7TEO - chains S and T of the 30 polymer chains in the assembly; structure by electron microscopy, 2.97 A resolution.

Chain S:
Name: Proteasome subunit alpha type-5
Organism: Saccharomyces cerevisiae S288C
Notes: EC 3.4.25.1
Reference sequence: P32379 (PSA5_YEAST); numbering as in UniProt (aligned over 1-260)
Chain sequence (260 residues; each row starts with the number of its first residue):
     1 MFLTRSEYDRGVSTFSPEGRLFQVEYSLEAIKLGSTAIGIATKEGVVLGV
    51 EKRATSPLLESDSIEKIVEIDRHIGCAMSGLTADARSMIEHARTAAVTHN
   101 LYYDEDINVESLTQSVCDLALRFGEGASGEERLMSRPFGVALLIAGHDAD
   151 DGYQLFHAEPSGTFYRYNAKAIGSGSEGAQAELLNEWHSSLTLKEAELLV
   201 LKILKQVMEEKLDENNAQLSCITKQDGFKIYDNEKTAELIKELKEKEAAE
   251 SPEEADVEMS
Unresolved in the structure: 1-12, 23-31, 120-139, 249-260

Chain T:
Name: Proteasome subunit alpha type-6
Organism: Saccharomyces cerevisiae S288C
Notes: EC 3.4.25.1
Reference sequence: P40302 (PSA6_YEAST); numbering as in UniProt (aligned over 1-234)
Chain sequence (234 residues; numbered 1 to 234; the number before each row is that of its first residue):
     1 MFRNNYDGDTVTFSPTGRLFQVEYALEAIKQGSVTVGLRSNTHAVLVALK
    51 RNADELSSYQKKIIKCDEHMGLSLAGLAPDARVLSNYLRQQCNYSSLVFN
   101 RKLAVERAGHLLCDKAQKNTQSYGGRPYGVGLLIIGYDKSGAHLLEFQPS
   151 GNVTELYGTAIGARSQGAKTYLERTLDTFIKIDGNPDELIKAGVEAISQS
   201 LRDESLTVDNLSIAIVGKDTPFTIYDGEAVAKYI
Unresolved in the structure: 1-3

How chain S and chain T interact:
Pairs across the interface (35; chain S residue first):
  T14(S) with G8(T); Q21(T)
  F15(S) with Q21(T), hydrogen bond (backbone-side chain); Y24(T), hydrophobic; L77(T), hydrophobic; R126(T); P127(T); G129(T)
  S16(S) with Y24(T)
  P17(S) with Y24(T), hydrophobic; E27(T)
  E18(S) with Q31(T), hydrogen bond (backbone-side chain)
  G19(S) with Y24(T); A28(T)
  L21(S) with L77(T), hydrophobic
  Q114(S) with R82(T)
  E159(S) with A53(T)
  S161(S) with P79(T)
  T163(S) with A78(T); P79(T)
  F164(S) with Q60(T), hydrogen bond (backbone-side chain)
  Y165(S) with R51(T); A53(T); S58(T); Q60(T)
  R166(S) with S57(T); S58(T), hydrogen bond (backbone-backbone)
  Y167(S) with A53(T); L56(T); S57(T)
  N168(S) with L56(T), hydrogen bond (backbone-backbone)
  A169(S) with L56(T)
  L183(S) with L56(T)
  L184(S) with E55(T); L56(T), hydrophobic
Interface residues without a listed pair, chain S (21 interface residues in all): S13, W187
Interface residues without a listed pair, chain T (23 interface residues in all): A25, N52, D54

Overview:
Chain S and chain T form an interface of 21 and 23 residues respectively; the contacts include 5 hydrogen
bonds. Polar contacts include F15(S)-Q21(T), E18(S)-Q31(T) and F164(S)-Q60(T).
Chain S is Proteasome subunit alpha type-5 and chain T is Proteasome subunit alpha type-6, both from
Saccharomyces cerevisiae S288C; the structure, Cryo-EM structure of the 20S Alpha 3 Deletion proteasome core
particle in complex with FUB1, was determined by electron microscopy together with 7TEJ from the same study.
